Entry 7Y38 (electron microscopy, 2.80 A resolution); this record covers chains E and X of the 15 polymer chains in the assembly.

# Chain E
Molecule: mRNA-capping enzyme nsP1, affinity-tag (strepII-3XFLAG)
Source organism: Chikungunya virus strain S27-African prototype
Notes: EC 2.1.1.-, 2.7.7.-
Reference sequence: Q8JUX6 (POLN_CHIKS); the construct has insertions or renumbered stretches relative to UniProt, so the offset changes along the chain: 1-516 = UniProt 1-516; 553-570 = UniProt 517-534
Sequence (573 residues; row label = number of the first residue in the row):
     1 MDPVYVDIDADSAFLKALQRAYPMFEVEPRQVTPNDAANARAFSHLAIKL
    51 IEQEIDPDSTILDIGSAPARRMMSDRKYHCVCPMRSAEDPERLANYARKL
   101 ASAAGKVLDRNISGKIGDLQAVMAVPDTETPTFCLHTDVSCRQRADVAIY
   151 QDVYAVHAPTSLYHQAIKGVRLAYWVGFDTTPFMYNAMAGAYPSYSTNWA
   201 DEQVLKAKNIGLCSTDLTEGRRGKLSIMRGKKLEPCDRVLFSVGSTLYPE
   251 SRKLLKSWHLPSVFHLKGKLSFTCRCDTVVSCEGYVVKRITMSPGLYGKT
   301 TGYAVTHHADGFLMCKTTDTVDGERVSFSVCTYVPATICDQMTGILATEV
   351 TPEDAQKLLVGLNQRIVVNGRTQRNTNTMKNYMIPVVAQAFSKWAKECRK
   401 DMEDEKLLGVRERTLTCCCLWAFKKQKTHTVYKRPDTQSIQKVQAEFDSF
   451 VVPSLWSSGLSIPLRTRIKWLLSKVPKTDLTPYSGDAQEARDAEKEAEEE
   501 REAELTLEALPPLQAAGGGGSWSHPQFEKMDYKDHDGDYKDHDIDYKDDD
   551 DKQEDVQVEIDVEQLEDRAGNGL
Unresolved in the structure: 1, 415-418, 477-573
Differences from the reference sequence: engineered mutation Ala37 (His in Q8JUX6); expression tag (571-573)
Swiss-Prot annotation at these positions:
  - binding site (Zn(2+)): His79, Glu129, Cys134, Cys141
  - lipidation (S-palmitoyl cysteine): Cys417, Cys419
Metal / ion sites: Zn2+: His79, Cys134, Cys141
Small-molecule neighbours:
  - ATP (adenosine-5'-triphosphate): Ile64, Gly65, Pro83, Arg85, Ser86, Asp89, Arg92, Thr137, Asp138, Ala155, Val156, Tyr248, Pro249, Glu250
  - GTP (guanosine-5'-triphosphate): Asn35, Ala40, Arg41, Ser44, Glu88, Arg92, Asp152, Tyr154, Phe241, Val243, Tyr248, Glu250, Tyr285

# Chain X
Molecule: RNA-directed RNA polymerase nsP4
Source organism: Onyong-nyong virus
Notes: EC 2.7.7.19, 2.7.7.48
Sequence (611 residues; numbered 1 to 611; the number before each row is that of its first residue):
     1 YIFSSDTGQGHLQQKSVRQTTLPVNIVEEVHEEKCYPPKLDEIKEQLLLK
    51 RLQESASTANRSRYQSRKVENMKAMIIHRLKEGCRLYLASDTPRVPSYRI
   101 TYPAPIYSPSINIKLSNPETAVAVCNEFLARNYPTVASYQVTDEYDAYLD
   151 MVDGSESCLDRATFNPSKLRSYPKQHSYHAPTIRSAVPSPFQNTLQNVLA
   201 AATKRNCNVTQMRELPTMDSAAFNVECFKKYACNQEYWREFASSPIRVTT
   251 ENLTTYVTKLKGPKAAALFAKTHNLLPLQEVPMDRFTMDMKRDVKVTPGT
   301 KHTEERPKVQVIQAAEPLATAYLCGIHRELVRRLNAVLLPNVHTLFDMSA
   351 EDFDAIIATHFKPGDAVLETDIASFDKSQDDSLALTAMMLLEDLGVDQPI
   401 LDLIEAAFGEISSCHLPTGTRFKFGAMMKSGMFLTLFVNTLLNITIASRV
   451 LEERLTTSACAAFIGDDNIIHGVVSDALMAARCATWMNMEVKIIDAVVSV
   501 KAPYFCGGFILHDTVTGTACRVADPLKRLFKLGKPLAAGDEQDEDRRRAL
   551 ADEVTRWQRTGLVTELERAVYSRYEVQGITAVITSMATFASSKENFKKLR
   601 GPVVTLYGGPK

# How chain E and chain X interact
Contacting residue pairs - 9 pairs, chain E then chain X:
  Arg365(E) - Pro96(X)
  Arg365(E) - Glu236(X)  hydrogen bond (side chain-backbone)
  Arg365(E) - Tyr237(X)
  Arg365(E) - Glu240(X)  salt bridge
  Thr372(E) - Tyr98(X)
  Thr372(E) - Glu236(X)
  Thr372(E) - Tyr237(X)
  Arg374(E) - Arg239(X)
  Arg374(E) - Glu240(X)  salt bridge
Other interface residues (no listed pair), chain E (6 interface residues in all): Gly361, Val367, Arg371
Other interface residues (no listed pair), chain X (10 interface residues in all): Val27, Val95, Leu339, Pro340

# In short
6 residues of chain E face 10 of chain X across their interface; the contacts include 1 hydrogen bond and 2
salt bridges. Among the polar pairs are Arg365(E)-Glu240(X), Arg374(E)-Glu240(X) and Arg365(E)-Glu236(X).
Chain E binds GTP and ATP.
Chain E is mRNA-capping enzyme nsP1, affinity-tag (strepII-3XFLAG) (Chikungunya virus strain S27-African
prototype) and chain X is RNA-directed RNA polymerase nsP4 (Onyong-nyong virus); the structure, Molecular
architecture of the chikungunya virus replication complex, was determined by electron microscopy.
